5Z23 - chains B and I of the 10 polymer chains in the assembly; structure by X-ray diffraction, 2.73 A resolution.

== Chain B ==
Name: Histone H4
Organism: Homo sapiens
UniProt: P62805 (H4_HUMAN); residues 0-102 here correspond to UniProt positions 1-103 (UniProt number = residue number + 1)
Sequence (106 residues; each row starts with the number of its first residue; numbers below 1 keep their minus sign (Gly-3 is residue -3)):
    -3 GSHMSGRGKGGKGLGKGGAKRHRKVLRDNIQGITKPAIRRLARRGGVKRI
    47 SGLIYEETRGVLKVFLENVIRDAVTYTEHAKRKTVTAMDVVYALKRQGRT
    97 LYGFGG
Not modelled in the structure: -3 to 22, 101-102
Sequence notes: expression tag (-3 to -1)
UniProt features mapped onto this chain:
  - DNA-binding region: Lys16 to Lys20
  - modified residue: Ser1 (N-acetylserine), Arg3 (Asymmetric dimethylarginine), Lys5 (N6-(2-hydroxyisobutyryl)lysine), Lys8 (N6-(2-hydroxyisobutyryl)lysine), Lys12 (N6-(2-hydroxyisobutyryl)lysine), Lys16 (N6-(2-hydroxyisobutyryl)lysine), Lys20 (N6,N6,N6-trimethyllysine), Lys31 (N6-(2-hydroxyisobutyryl)lysine), Lys44 (N6-(2-hydroxyisobutyryl)lysine), Ser47 (Phosphoserine), Tyr51 (Phosphotyrosine), Lys59 (N6-(2-hydroxyisobutyryl)lysine), Lys77 (N6-(2-hydroxyisobutyryl)lysine), Lys79 (N6-(2-hydroxyisobutyryl)lysine), Thr80 (Phosphothreonine), Tyr88 (Phosphotyrosine), Lys91 (N6-(2-hydroxyisobutyryl)lysine)
  - cross-link (Glycyl lysine isopeptide (Lys-Gly)): Lys12 (interchain with G-Cter in SUMO2), Lys20 (interchain with G-Cter in SUMO2), Lys31 (interchain with G-Cter in SUMO2), Lys59 (interchain with G-Cter in SUMO2), Lys79 (interchain with G-Cter in SUMO2), Lys91 (interchain with G-Cter in SUMO2)

== Chain I ==
Molecule: 146-nt DNA strand
Organism: Homo sapiens
Sequence (146 nucleotides; each row starts with the number of its first residue):
     1 ATCAATATCCACCTGCAGATTCTACCAAAAGTGTATTTGGAAACTGCTCC
    51 ATCAAAAGGCATGTTCAGCTGAATTCAGCTGAACATGCCTTTTGATGGAG
   101 CAGTTTCCAAATACACTTTTGGTAGAATCTGCAGGTGGATATTGAT

== Chain B / chain I interface ==
Pairs across the interface - 7 pairs, chain B then chain I:
  Thr30(B) with DC60(I), phosphate contact; DA61(I), phosphate contact
  Pro32(B) with DC60(I), phosphate contact; DA61(I), phosphate contact
  Arg36(B) with DC60(I), salt bridge to the phosphate
  Arg45(B) with DC69(I), sugar contact
  Lys77(B) with DG40(I), salt bridge to the phosphate
Other interface residues (no listed pair), chain B (7 interface residues in all): Lys31, Thr80
Other interface residues (no listed pair), chain I (7 interface residues in all): DC49, DG59, DT70

== Overview ==
The chain B/chain I interface involves 7 residues from each chain; the contacts include 2 salt bridges. Among
the polar pairs are Arg36(B)-DC60(I) and Lys77(B)-DG40(I). From UniProt: a DNA-binding region on chain B.
Chain B is Histone H4 and chain I is a 146-nt DNA strand, both from Homo sapiens; the structure, Crystal
structure of the nucleosome containing a chimeric histone H3/CENP-A CATD, was determined by X-ray diffraction
(same publication as 5ZBX).
